1OEV - chain A; structure by X-ray diffraction, 2.20 A resolution.

# Chain A
Name: Protein-tyrosine phosphatase, non-receptor type 1
From: Homo sapiens
Notes: EC 3.1.3.48; fragment: catalytic domain, residues 1-321
UniProtKB: P18031 (PTN1_HUMAN); numbering as in UniProt (aligned over 1-321)
Chain sequence (321 residues; numbered 1 to 321; the number before each row is that of its first residue):
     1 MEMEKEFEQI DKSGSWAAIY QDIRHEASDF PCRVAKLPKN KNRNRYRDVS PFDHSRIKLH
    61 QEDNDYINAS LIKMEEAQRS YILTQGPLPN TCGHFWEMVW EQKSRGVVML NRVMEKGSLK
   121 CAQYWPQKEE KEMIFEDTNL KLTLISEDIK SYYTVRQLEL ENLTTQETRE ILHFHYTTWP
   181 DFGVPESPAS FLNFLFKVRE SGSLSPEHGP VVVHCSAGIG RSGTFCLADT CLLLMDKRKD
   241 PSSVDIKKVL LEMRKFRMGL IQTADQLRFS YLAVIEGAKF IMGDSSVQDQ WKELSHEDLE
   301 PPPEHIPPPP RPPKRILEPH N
Disordered / not traced: 1, 283-321
Modified / non-standard residues: Cys215 (cysteinesulfonic acid; OCS)
UniProt features mapped onto this chain:
  - active site: Cys215 (Phosphocysteine intermediate)
  - binding site (substrate): Asp181, Cys215 to Arg221, Gln262
  - modified residue: Met1 (N-acetylmethionine), Tyr20 (Phosphotyrosine), Ser50 (Phosphoserine), Tyr66 (Phosphotyrosine), Cys215 (Cysteine persulfide), Ser242 (Phosphoserine), Ser243 (Phosphoserine)
  - cross-link: Cys215 to Ser216 (N,N-(cysteine-1,S-diyl)serine (Cys-Ser))
  - mutagenesis: Ser50 (S50A/D: No phosphorylation), Asp181 (D181A: Substrate-trapping mutant), Cys215 (C215S: Catalytically inactive mutant; abolishes sulfhydration)

# In short
UniProt lists active-site residue Cys215, 9 substrate-binding residues and 3 mutagenesis sites.
Chain A is Protein-tyrosine phosphatase, non-receptor type 1 (Homo sapiens); the structure, Oxidation state of
protein tyrosine phosphatase 1B, was determined by X-ray diffraction, deposited together with 1OES, 1OET and
1OEU.
